8CMK - chains A and C of the 5 polymer chains in the assembly; structure by X-ray diffraction, 2.94 A resolution.

# Chain A
Protein: Transportin-3
Organism: Homo sapiens
UniProtKB: Q9Y5L0 (TNPO3_HUMAN); residue numbers follow UniProt; this construct covers 1-923
Sequence (923 residues; each row starts with the number of its first residue):
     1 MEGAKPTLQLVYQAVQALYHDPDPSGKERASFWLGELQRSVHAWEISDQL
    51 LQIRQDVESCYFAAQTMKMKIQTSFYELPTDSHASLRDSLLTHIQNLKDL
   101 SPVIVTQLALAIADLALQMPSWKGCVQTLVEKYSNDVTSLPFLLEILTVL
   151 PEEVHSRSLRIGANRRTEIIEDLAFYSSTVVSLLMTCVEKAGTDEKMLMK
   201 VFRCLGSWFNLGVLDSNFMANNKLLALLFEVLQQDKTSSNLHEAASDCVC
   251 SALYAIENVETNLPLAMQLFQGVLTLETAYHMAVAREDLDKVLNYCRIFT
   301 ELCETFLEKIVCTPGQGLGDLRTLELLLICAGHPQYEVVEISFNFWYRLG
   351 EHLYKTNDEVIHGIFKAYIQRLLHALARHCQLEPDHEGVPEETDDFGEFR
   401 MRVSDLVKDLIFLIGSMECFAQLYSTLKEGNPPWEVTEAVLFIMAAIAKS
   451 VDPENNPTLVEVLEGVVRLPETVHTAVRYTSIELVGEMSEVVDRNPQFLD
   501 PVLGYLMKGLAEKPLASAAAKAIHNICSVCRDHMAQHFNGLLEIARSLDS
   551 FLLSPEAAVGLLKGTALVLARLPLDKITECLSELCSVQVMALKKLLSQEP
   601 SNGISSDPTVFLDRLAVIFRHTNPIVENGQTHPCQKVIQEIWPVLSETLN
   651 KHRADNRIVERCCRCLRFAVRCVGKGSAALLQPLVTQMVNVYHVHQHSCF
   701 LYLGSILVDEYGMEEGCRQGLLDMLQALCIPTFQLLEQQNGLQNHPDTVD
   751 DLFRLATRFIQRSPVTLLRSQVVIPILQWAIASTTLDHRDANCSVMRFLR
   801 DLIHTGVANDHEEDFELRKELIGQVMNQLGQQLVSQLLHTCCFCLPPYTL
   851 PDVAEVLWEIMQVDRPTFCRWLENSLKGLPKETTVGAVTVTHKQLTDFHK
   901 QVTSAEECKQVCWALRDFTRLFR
Unresolved in the structure: 1-2, 881-887, 923
Differences from the reference sequence: engineered mutation Ala511 (Cys in Q9Y5L0)
Curated features (UniProtKB/Swiss-Prot):
  - modified residue: Met1 (N-acetylmethionine), Ser74 (Phosphoserine), Thr896 (Phosphothreonine)
  - natural variant: Arg818 (R818P: In LGMDD2), Arg920 to Arg923 (sequence variant, change not given here; In LGMDD2), Arg923 (R923DSSHSCTVPVTQECLF: In LGMDD2; R923RCSHSCTVPVTQECLF: In LGMDD2)
  - mutagenesis: Glu145 to Glu153 (Decreased interaction with GTP-bound Ran), Arg620 (R620A: In 9Ala; abolished interaction with SRSF1 and CPSF6 without affecting interaction with GTP-bound Ran; when associated with A-660, A-664, A-667, A-671, A-702, A-750, A-751 and A-758), Glu660 (E660A: In 9Ala; abolished interaction with SRSF1 and CPSF6 without affecting interaction with GTP-bound Ran; when associated with A-620, A-664, A-667, A-671, A-702, A-750, A-751 and A-758), Arg664 (R664A: Abolished interaction with SRSF1. In 9Ala; abolished interaction with SRSF1 and CPSF6 without affecting interaction with GTP-bound Ran ...), Arg667 (R667A: In 9Ala; abolished interaction with SRSF1 and CPSF6 without affecting interaction with GTP-bound Ran; when associated with A-620, A-660, A-664, A-671, A-702, A-750, A-751 and A-758), Arg671 (R671A: Abolished interaction with SRSF1. In 9Ala; abolished interaction with SRSF1 and CPSF6 without affecting interaction with GTP-bound Ran ...), Tyr702 (Y702A: Abolished interaction with SRSF1. In 9Ala; abolished interaction with SRSF1 and CPSF6 without affecting interaction with GTP-bound Ran ...), Asp750 (D750A: Abolished interaction with SRSF1. In 9Ala; abolished interaction with SRSF1 and CPSF6 without affecting interaction with GTP-bound Ran ...), Asp751 (D751A: In 9Ala; abolished interaction with SRSF1 and CPSF6 without affecting interaction with GTP-bound Ran; when associated with A-620, A-660, A-664, A-667, A-671, A-702, A-750 and A-758), Arg754 (R754A: Abolished interaction with SRSF1), Arg758 (R758A: Abolished interaction with SRSF1. In 9Ala; abolished interaction with SRSF1 and CPSF6 without affecting interaction with GTP-bound Ran ...)
From the paper describing this entry:
  - self-association interface (contacts with another copy of this molecule); pairs are residue here / residue on that copy: Glu304-Lys877 (salt bridge)
  - mutagenesis - C511A: unchanged binding to Cold-inducible RNA-binding protein (chain C)
  - mutagenesis - C511A: increased stability (citing earlier work)

# Chain C
Protein: Cold-inducible RNA-binding protein
Organism: Homo sapiens
UniProtKB: Q14011 (CIRBP_HUMAN); residue numbers follow UniProt; this construct covers 138-172
Sequence (35 residues; row label = number of the first residue in the row):
   138 SRDYYSSRSQSGGYSDRSSGGSYRDSYDSYATHNE
Unresolved in the structure: 138-157, 172
Curated features (UniProtKB/Swiss-Prot):
  - modified residue (Phosphoserine): Ser138, Ser146, Ser156, Ser159, Ser163
From the paper describing this entry:
  - post-translational modification sites: Tyr164, Ser166, Tyr167 (citing earlier work)
  - post-translational modification sites: Ser146, Ser148, Ser152
  - mutagenesis - R161A, Y164A: abolished localization to nuclear import

# How chain A and chain C interact
Contacting residue pairs - 32 pairs, chain A then chain C:
  Arg620(A) - Ser163(C)
  Arg620(A) - Asp165(C)
  Glu660(A) - Tyr160(C)
  Glu660(A) - Tyr164(C)  hydrogen bond
  Arg661(A) - Ser163(C)
  Arg664(A) - Ser163(C)  hydrogen bond (side chain-backbone)
  Arg664(A) - Tyr164(C)
  Arg667(A) - Tyr164(C)  hydrogen bond (side chain-backbone)
  Arg667(A) - Asp165(C)  hydrogen bond (side chain-backbone)
  Phe668(A) - Ser163(C)
  Phe668(A) - Tyr164(C)
  Arg671(A) - Asp165(C)  salt bridge
  Ser698(A) - Tyr160(C)  hydrogen bond
  Cys699(A) - Tyr160(C)
  Tyr702(A) - Tyr160(C)
  Tyr702(A) - Arg161(C)  hydrogen bond (side chain-backbone)
  Tyr702(A) - Tyr164(C)  hydrophobic
  Tyr702(A) - Ser166(C)  hydrogen bond
  Tyr702(A) - Tyr167(C)
  Tyr702(A) - Ala168(C)
  Ser705(A) - Tyr167(C)  hydrogen bond
  Ile706(A) - Tyr164(C)  hydrophobic
  Ile706(A) - Ser166(C)
  Asp709(A) - Tyr167(C)
  Asp747(A) - Arg161(C)  salt bridge
  Asp750(A) - Arg161(C)  salt bridge
  Asp751(A) - Tyr160(C)  hydrogen bond
  Asp751(A) - Arg161(C)  salt bridge
  Arg754(A) - Arg161(C)
  Arg754(A) - Tyr167(C)
  Arg754(A) - Ala168(C)
  Arg758(A) - Tyr167(C)
Other interface residues (no listed pair), chain A (20 interface residues in all): Cys663, Glu710
From the paper, about this interface:
  - pairs named by the authors: Glu660(A)-Tyr164(C) (hydrogen bond), Arg664(A)-Ser163(C) (hydrogen bond), Arg667(A)-Asp165(C), Arg671(A)-Asp165(C) (salt bridge), Tyr702(A)-Arg161(C) (hydrogen bond), Tyr702(A)-Ser166(C) (hydrogen bond), Tyr702(A)-Tyr164(C) (pi stacking), Tyr702(A)-Tyr160(C) (hydrophobic contact), Tyr702(A)-Tyr167(C) (hydrophobic contact), Asp747(A)-Arg161(C) (salt bridge), Asp750(A)-Arg161(C) (salt bridge), Asp751(A)-Arg161(C) (salt bridge), Arg758(A)-Tyr167(C) (cation-pi contact), Tyr160(C)-Asp751(A) (hydrogen bond), Tyr167(C)-Ser705(A) (hydrogen bond)
  - interface residues, chain A: Ser705(A)
  - interface residues, chain C: Tyr160(C)
  - hot spots on chain C (mutagenesis) - R161A, Y164A: abolished binding to TNPO3 C511A
  - hot spots on chain C (mutagenesis) - Y167A: decreased binding to TNPO3 C511A

# Summary
20 residues of chain A and 8 residues of chain C are in contact; the contacts include 9 hydrogen bonds and 4
salt bridges. Among the polar pairs are Arg671(A)-Asp165(C), Asp747(A)-Arg161(C) and Asp750(A)-Arg161(C). The
authors report hydrogen bonds between Glu660(A) and Tyr164(C), Arg664(A) and Ser163(C) and Tyr702(A) and
Arg161(C) among others; a contact between Arg667(A) and Asp165(C); salt bridges between Arg671(A) and
Asp165(C), Asp747(A) and Arg161(C) and Asp750(A) and Arg161(C) among others. From the paper: R161A and Y164A
of chain C abolish localization to nuclear import; interface residues Ser705(A) and Tyr160(C); 4 substitutions
were tested in all.
Here chain A is Transportin-3 and chain C is Cold-inducible RNA-binding protein, both from Homo sapiens. Entry
8CMK (Transportin-3 TNPO3 in complex with RSY region of CIRBP) was determined by X-ray diffraction.
